Entry 7AL8 (X-ray diffraction, 2.85 A resolution); this record covers chains H and V of the 16 polymer chains in the assembly.

Chain H:
Molecule: Cationic trypsin
From: Bos taurus
Notes: EC 3.4.21.4
Reference sequence: P00760 (TRY1_BOVIN); residue numbers follow UniProt; this construct covers 24-246
Amino-acid sequence (223 residues; each row starts with the number of its first residue):
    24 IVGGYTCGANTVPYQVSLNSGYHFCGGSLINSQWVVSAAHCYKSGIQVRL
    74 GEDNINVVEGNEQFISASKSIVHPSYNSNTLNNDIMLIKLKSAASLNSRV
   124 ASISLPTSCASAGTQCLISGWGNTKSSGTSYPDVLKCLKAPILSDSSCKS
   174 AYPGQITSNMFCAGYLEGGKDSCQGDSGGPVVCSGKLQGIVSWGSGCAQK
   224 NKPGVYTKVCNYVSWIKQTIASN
Swiss-Prot annotation at these positions:
  - active site (Charge relay system): His-63, Asp-107, Ser-200
  - binding site (Ca(2+)): Glu-75, Asn-77, Val-80, Glu-85
  - binding site (substrate): Asp-194, Ser-195, Gln-197, Gly-198, Ser-200
Cystine bridges: Cys-30/Cys-160, Cys-48/Cys-64, Cys-132/Cys-233, Cys-139/Cys-206, Cys-171/Cys-185, Cys-196/Cys-220
Bound ions: Ca2+: Glu-75, Asn-77, Val-80, Glu-85

Chain V:
Molecule: Trypsin/subtilisin inhibitor
From: Amaranthus caudatus
Reference sequence: P80211 (ATSI_AMACA); residues 0-68 here correspond to UniProt positions 1-69 (UniProt number = residue number + 1)
Amino-acid sequence (69 residues; numbered 0 to 68; the number before each row is that of its first residue; numbering starts at 0):
     0 ARECPGKQEWPELVGEYGYKAAAIIERENPNVRSIVKHERSGFTKDFRCD
    50 RVWVVVDSTGVVVRTPRVT
Not modelled in the structure: 0-1
Swiss-Prot annotation at these positions:
  - site: Lys-44, Asp-45 (Reactive bond)
Cystine bridges: Cys-3/Cys-48

Interface between chain H and chain V:
Pairs across the interface - 8 pairs, chain H then chain V:
  Tyr-65(H) / Tyr-18(V)
  Tyr-65(H) / Ala-22(V)
  Val-95(H) / Tyr-18(V)  hydrophobic
  Pro-97(H) / Thr-58(V)
  Pro-97(H) / Gly-59(V)
  Tyr-99(H) / Tyr-18(V)
  Asn-100(H) / His-37(V)  hydrogen bond
  Ser-101(H) / Tyr-18(V)
Also at the interface, not in a pair above, chain H (7 interface residues in all): Ser-98
Also at the interface, not in a pair above, chain V (8 interface residues in all): Tyr-16, Val-35, Ser-57

Overview:
The interface between chain H and chain V involves 7 residues on one side and 8 on the other, with 1 hydrogen
bond. Its one hydrogen-bonded contact is Asn-100(H)/His-37(V). UniProt lists 3 active-site residues, 4
Ca2+-binding residues and 5 substrate-binding residues on chain H.
Here chain H is Cationic trypsin (Bos taurus) and chain V is Trypsin/subtilisin inhibitor (Amaranthus
caudatus). Entry 7AL8 (Structure of ATSI with bovine trypsin) was determined by X-ray diffraction.
